2AH1 - chains A and B of the 4 polymer chains in the assembly; structure by X-ray diffraction, 1.20 A resolution.

Chain A (and B):
Name: Aromatic amine dehydrogenase
Organism: Alcaligenes faecalis
Notes: EC 1.4.99.4; chain B of this document is another copy of the same molecule, construct and numbering; everything in this record applies to it too
Reference sequence: Q0VKG7 (Q0VKG7_ALCFA); residues 73-432 here correspond to UniProt positions 5-364 (UniProt number = residue number - 68)
Sequence (361 residues; row label = number of the first residue in the row):
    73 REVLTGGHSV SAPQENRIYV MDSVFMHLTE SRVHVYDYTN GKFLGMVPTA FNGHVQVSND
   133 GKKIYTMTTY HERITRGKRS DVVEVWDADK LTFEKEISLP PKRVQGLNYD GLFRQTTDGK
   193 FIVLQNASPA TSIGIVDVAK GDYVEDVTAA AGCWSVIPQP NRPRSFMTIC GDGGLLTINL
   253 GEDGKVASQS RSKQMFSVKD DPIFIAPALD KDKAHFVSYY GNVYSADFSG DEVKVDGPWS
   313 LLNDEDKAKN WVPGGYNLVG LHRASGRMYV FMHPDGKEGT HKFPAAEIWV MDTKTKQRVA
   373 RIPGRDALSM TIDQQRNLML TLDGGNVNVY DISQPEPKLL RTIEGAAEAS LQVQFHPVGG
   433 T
Disordered / not traced: 73, 433 (chain B: 73)
Disulfides: Cys225-Cys242

How chain A and chain B interact:
Contacting residue pairs (33):
  Val96(A) with His99(B)
  Met98(A) with Glu102(B)
  His99(A) with Val96(B); His99(B); Glu102(B), salt bridge; Arg104(B); Glu420(B), salt bridge
  Leu100(A) with Glu102(B), hydrogen bond (backbone-side chain)
  Thr101(A) with Glu102(B), hydrogen bond
  Glu102(A) with Met98(B); His99(B), salt bridge; Leu100(B), hydrogen bond (side chain-backbone); Thr101(B), hydrogen bond
  Arg104(A) with His99(B)
  Pro120(A) with Thr147(B)
  Ala122(A) with Ile146(B), hydrophobic
  Tyr142(A) with Arg145(B); Ile146(B), hydrophobic
  Arg145(A) with Tyr142(B); Ser152(B); Glu168(B), salt bridge
  Ile146(A) with Ala122(B), hydrophobic; Tyr142(B), hydrophobic
  Thr147(A) with Pro120(B)
  Arg148(A) with Glu156(B), salt bridge; Phe165(B); Glu168(B), salt bridge
  Ser152(A) with Arg145(B)
  Glu156(A) with Arg148(B), salt bridge
  Phe165(A) with Arg148(B)
  Glu168(A) with Arg145(B), salt bridge; Arg148(B), salt bridge
  Glu420(A) with His99(B), salt bridge

Overview:
Chain A and chain B each contribute 19 residues to their interface, with 4 hydrogen bonds and 10 salt bridges.
Among the polar pairs are His99(A)-Glu102(B), His99(A)-Glu420(B) and Arg145(A)-Glu168(B).
Both chains are Aromatic amine dehydrogenase (Alcaligenes faecalis). Entry 2AH1 (Crystal structure of aromatic
amine dehydrogenase (AADH) from Alcaligenes faecalis) was determined by X-ray diffraction, deposited together
with 2AGL, 2AGW, 2AGX, 2AGY, 2AGZ and 2AH0.
